Entry 8ICY (X-ray diffraction, 3.10 A resolution); this record covers chains P and A of the 3 polymer chains in the assembly.

[Chain P]
Molecule: 8-nt DNA strand
Sequence (8 nucleotides; each row starts with the number of its first residue):
     1 TCTAATGT
Bound ions: Na+: DT6 (shared with Thr101(A), Val103(A), Ile106(A) of chain A)

[Chain A]
Name: Protein (DNA polymerase beta (e.c.2.7.7.7))
Source organism: Homo sapiens
UniProtKB: P06746 (DPOB_HUMAN); residues 2-335 here correspond to UniProt positions 1-334 (UniProt number = residue number - 1)
Amino-acid sequence (335 residues; each row starts with the number of its first residue):
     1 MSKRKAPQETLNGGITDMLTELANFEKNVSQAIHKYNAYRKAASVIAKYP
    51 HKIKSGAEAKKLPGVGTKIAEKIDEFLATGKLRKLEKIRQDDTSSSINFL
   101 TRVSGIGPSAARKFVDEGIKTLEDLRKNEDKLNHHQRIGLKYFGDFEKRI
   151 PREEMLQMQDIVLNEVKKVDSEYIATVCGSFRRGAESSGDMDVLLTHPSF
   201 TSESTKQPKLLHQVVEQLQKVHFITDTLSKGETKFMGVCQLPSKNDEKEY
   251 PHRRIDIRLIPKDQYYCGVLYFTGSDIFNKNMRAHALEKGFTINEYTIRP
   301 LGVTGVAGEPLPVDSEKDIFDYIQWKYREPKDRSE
Unresolved in the structure: 1-8
Curated features (UniProtKB/Swiss-Prot):
  - binding site (K(+)): Lys61
  - binding site (Na(+)): Lys61
Bound ions: Na+ site 1 near Leu62 (its only coordinating residue here); Na+ site 2: Thr101, Val103, Ile106 (shared with DT6(P) of chain P)
Small-molecule neighbours: dTTP (TTP): Arg149, Gly179, Ser180, Arg183, Ser187, Ser188, Gly189, Asp190, Asp192, Tyr271, Phe272, Thr273, Gly274, Asp276

[Interface between chain P and chain A]
Residue-residue contacts - 20 pairs, chain P then chain A:
  DA4(P) - Ser109(A)  phosphate contact
  DA5(P) - Gly105(A)  sugar contact
  DA5(P) - Gly107(A)  hydrogen bond to the phosphate
  DA5(P) - Pro108(A)  phosphate contact
  DA5(P) - Ser109(A)  hydrogen bond to the phosphate
  DA5(P) - Ala110(A)  hydrogen bond to the phosphate
  DT6(P) - Val103(A)  phosphate contact
  DT6(P) - Ser104(A)  phosphate contact
  DT6(P) - Gly105(A)  hydrogen bond to the phosphate
  DT6(P) - Ile106(A)  hydrogen bond to the phosphate
  DT6(P) - Lys234(A)  base contact
  DG7(P) - Ser104(A)  phosphate contact
  DG7(P) - Asp190(A)  phosphate contact
  DG7(P) - Arg254(A)  salt bridge to the phosphate
  DT8(P) - Asp190(A)  phosphate contact
  DT8(P) - Asp192(A)  phosphate contact
  DT8(P) - Asp256(A)  phosphate contact
  DT8(P) - Arg258(A)  salt bridge to the phosphate
  DT8(P) - Tyr271(A)  phosphate contact
  DT8(P) - Phe272(A)  phosphate contact
Other interface residues (no listed pair), chain A (19 interface residues in all): Thr101, His135, Met236

[Overview]
The interface between chain P and chain A involves 5 residues on one side and 19 on the other; the contacts
include 5 hydrogen bonds and 2 salt bridges. Polar contacts include DA5(P)-Gly107(A), DA5(P)-Ser109(A) and
DA5(P)-Ala110(A). Chain A binds dTTP.
Here chain P is an 8-nt DNA strand and chain A is Protein (DNA polymerase beta (e.c.2.7.7.7)) (Homo sapiens).
Entry 8ICY (DNA polymerase beta (e.c.2.7.7.7)/DNA complex + thymidine-5'-triphosphate, soaked in the presence
of dttp and MNCL2) was determined by X-ray diffraction (same publication as 1ZQT, 7ICE, 7ICF, 7ICG, 7ICH, 7ICI
and 39 further entries).
